PDB entry 5FGD | X-ray diffraction, 2.80 A resolution | chains E and F of the 28 polymer chains in the assembly

[Chain E]
Protein: Proteasome subunit alpha type-6
Source organism: Saccharomyces cerevisiae (strain ATCC 204508 / S288c)
Notes: EC 3.4.25.1
UniProt: P40302 (PSA6_YEAST); residues 0-233 here correspond to UniProt positions 1-234 (UniProt number = residue number + 1)
Sequence (234 residues; each row starts with the number of its first residue; numbering starts at 0):
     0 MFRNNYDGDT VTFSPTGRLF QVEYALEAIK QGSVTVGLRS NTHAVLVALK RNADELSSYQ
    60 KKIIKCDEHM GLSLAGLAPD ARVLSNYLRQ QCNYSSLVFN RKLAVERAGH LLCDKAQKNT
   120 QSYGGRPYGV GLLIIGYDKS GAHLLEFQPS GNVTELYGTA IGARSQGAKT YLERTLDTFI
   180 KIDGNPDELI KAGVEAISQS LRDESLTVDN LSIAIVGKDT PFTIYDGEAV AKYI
Disordered / not traced: 0-2
Curated features (UniProtKB/Swiss-Prot):
  - modified residue: Ser13 (Phosphoserine)
  - cross-link: Lys190 (Glycyl lysine isopeptide (Lys-Gly) (interchain with G-Cter in ubiquitin))

[Chain F]
Protein: Probable proteasome subunit alpha type-7
Source organism: Saccharomyces cerevisiae (strain ATCC 204508 / S288c)
Notes: EC 3.4.25.1
UniProt: P21242 (PSA7_YEAST); residues -3 to 284 here correspond to UniProt positions 1-288 (UniProt number = residue number + 4)
Sequence (288 residues; row label = number of the first residue in the row; numbers below 1 keep their minus sign (Met-3 is residue -3)):
    -3 MTSIGTGYDL SNSVFSPDGR NFQVEYAVKA VENGTTSIGI KCNDGVVFAV EKLITSKLLV
    57 PQKNVKIQVV DRHIGCVYSG LIPDGRHLVN RGREEAASFK KLYKTPIPIP AFADRLGQYV
   117 QAHTLYNSVR PFGVSTIFGG VDKNGAHLYM LEPSGSYWGY KGAATGKGRQ SAKAELEKLV
   177 DHHPEGLSAR EAVKQAAKII YLAHEDNKEK DFELEISWCS LSETNGLHKF VKGDLLQEAI
   237 DFAQKEINGD DDEDEDDSDN VMSSDDENAP VATNANATTD QEGDIHLE
Disordered / not traced: -3 to 1, 245-284
Curated features (UniProtKB/Swiss-Prot):
  - modified residue: Thr-2 (N-acetylthreonine)

[How chain E and chain F interact]
Contacting residue pairs (62; chain E residue first):
  Asn4(E) - Leu6(F)
  Tyr5(E) - Asp5(F)  hydrogen bond
  Tyr5(E) - Leu6(F)  hydrophobic
  Thr9(E) - Arg126(F)
  Val10(E) - Gln19(F)
  Val10(E) - Asn123(F)
  Val10(E) - Ser124(F)
  Val10(E) - Val125(F)
  Val10(E) - Arg126(F)
  Thr11(E) - Leu6(F)
  Thr11(E) - Gln19(F)
  Phe12(E) - Gln19(F)  hydrogen bond (backbone-side chain)
  Phe12(E) - Tyr22(F)
  Phe12(E) - Ala23(F)  hydrophobic
  Phe12(E) - Arg126(F)
  Phe12(E) - Pro127(F)
  Ser13(E) - Tyr22(F)
  Pro14(E) - Tyr22(F)  hydrophobic
  Pro14(E) - Lys25(F)
  Thr15(E) - Lys25(F)
  Gly16(E) - Tyr22(F)
  Gly16(E) - Ala26(F)
  Leu18(E) - Leu77(F)  hydrophobic
  Leu18(E) - Arg126(F)
  His109(E) - Arg82(F)
  Cys112(E) - Arg82(F)
  Asp113(E) - Arg82(F)  salt bridge
  Asp113(E) - Asn86(F)
  Gln116(E) - Pro79(F)
  Gln116(E) - Asp80(F)
  Gln116(E) - His83(F)  hydrogen bond
  Gln116(E) - Arg126(F)
  Thr119(E) - Arg126(F)  hydrogen bond (backbone-side chain)
  Gln120(E) - His119(F)
  Gln120(E) - Val125(F)
  Gln120(E) - Arg126(F)  hydrogen bond (backbone-backbone)
  Gln120(E) - Pro127(F)
  Gln120(E) - Phe128(F)
  Ser121(E) - Ser124(F)
  Tyr122(E) - Ser124(F)  hydrogen bond (backbone-backbone)
  Ser149(E) - Pro79(F)
  Gly150(E) - Pro79(F)
  Asn151(E) - Ile78(F)
  Asn151(E) - Pro79(F)
  Thr153(E) - Leu55(F)
  Thr153(E) - Asn60(F)
  Glu154(E) - Val56(F)
  Glu154(E) - Lys59(F)
  Glu154(E) - Asn60(F)  hydrogen bond (backbone-side chain)
  Leu155(E) - Leu54(F)
  Leu155(E) - Leu55(F)  hydrophobic
  Leu155(E) - Val56(F)
  Tyr156(E) - Leu54(F)  hydrogen bond (backbone-backbone)
  Tyr156(E) - Leu55(F)
  Tyr156(E) - Val56(F)
  Tyr156(E) - Pro57(F)
  Gly157(E) - Leu54(F)
  Lys168(E) - Leu54(F)
  Leu171(E) - Leu54(F)
  Glu172(E) - Ser52(F)  hydrogen bond
  Glu172(E) - Lys53(F)
  Leu175(E) - Lys53(F)
Also at the interface, not in a pair above, chain E (37 interface residues in all): Arg38, Glu105, Lys117, Ser139, His142, Phe178
Also at the interface, not in a pair above, chain F (30 interface residues in all): Gly129

[Summary]
37 residues of chain E face 30 of chain F across their interface; the contacts include 9 hydrogen bonds and 1
salt bridge. Among the polar pairs are Asp113(E)-Arg82(F), Tyr5(E)-Asp5(F) and Phe12(E)-Gln19(F).
Here chain E is Proteasome subunit alpha type-6 and chain F is Probable proteasome subunit alpha type-7, both
from Saccharomyces cerevisiae (strain ATCC 204508 / S288c). Entry 5FGD (Yeast 20S proteasome beta5-H(-2)L-T1A
double mutant in complex with Carfilzomib) was determined by X-ray diffraction together with 5CZ4, 5CZ5, 5CZ6,
5CZ7, 5CZ8, 5CZ9 and 16 further entries from the same study.
